Entry 4NBA (X-ray diffraction, 2.10 A resolution); this record covers chains A and D of the 6 polymer chains in the assembly.

[Chain A]
Name: Terminal oxygenase component of carbazole
Notes: EC 1.14.12.22
UniProt: Q84II6 (Q84II6_JANS3); residue numbers follow UniProt; this construct covers 1-384
Chain sequence (392 residues; each row starts with the number of its first residue):
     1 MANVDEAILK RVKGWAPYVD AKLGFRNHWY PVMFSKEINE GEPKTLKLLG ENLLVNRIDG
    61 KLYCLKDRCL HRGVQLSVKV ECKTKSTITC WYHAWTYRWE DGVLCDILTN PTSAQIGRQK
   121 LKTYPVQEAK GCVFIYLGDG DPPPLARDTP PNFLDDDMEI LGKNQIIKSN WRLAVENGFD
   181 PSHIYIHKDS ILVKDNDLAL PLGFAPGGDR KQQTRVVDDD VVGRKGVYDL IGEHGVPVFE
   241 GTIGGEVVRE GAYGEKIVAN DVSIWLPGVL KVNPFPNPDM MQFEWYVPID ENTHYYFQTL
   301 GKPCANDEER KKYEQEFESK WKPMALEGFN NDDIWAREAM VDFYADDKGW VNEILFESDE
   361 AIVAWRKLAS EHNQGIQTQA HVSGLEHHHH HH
Unresolved in the structure: 1, 390-392
Sequence notes: engineered mutation V262 (Ile in Q84II6); expression tag (385-392)
From the paper describing this entry:
  - binding site for 9H-carbazole: G178
  - binding site for 9H-carbazole: F275 (proposed by the authors, not directly observed)
  - mutagenesis - I262V: decreased catalytic activity on CAR (citing earlier work)

[Chain D]
Name: Ferredoxin CarAc
Source organism: Pseudomonas resinovorans
Notes: EC 1.14.12.22
UniProt: Q8GI16 (CARAC_PSERE); numbering as in UniProt (aligned over 1-107)
Chain sequence (115 residues; each row starts with the number of its first residue):
     1 MNQIWLKVCA ASDMQPGTIR RVNRVGAAPL AVYRVGDQFY ATEDTCTHGI ASLSEGTLDG
    61 DVIECPFHGG AFNVCTGMPA SSPCTVPLGV FEVEVKEGEV YVAGEKKLEH HHHHH
Unresolved in the structure: 1-3, 108-115
Sequence notes: expression tag (108-115)
UniProt features mapped onto this chain:
  - binding site ([2Fe-2S] cluster): C46, H48, C65, H68

[How chain A and chain D interact]
Pairs across the interface (28):
  R11(A) - P66(D)
  R11(A) - F67(D)
  R11(A) - H68(D)  hydrogen bond (side chain-backbone)
  R11(A) - G69(D)  hydrogen bond (side chain-backbone)
  R11(A) - G70(D)
  R11(A) - S82(D)  hydrogen bond (side chain-backbone)
  R11(A) - P83(D)
  V12(A) - F67(D)
  K13(A) - E64(D)  salt bridge
  K13(A) - P66(D)  hydrogen bond (backbone-backbone)
  G14(A) - P66(D)
  W15(A) - F67(D)  hydrophobic
  R210(A) - E55(D)  salt bridge
  W350(A) - H68(D)
  V351(A) - H48(D)
  V351(A) - H68(D)
  V351(A) - P83(D)
  N352(A) - H48(D)  hydrogen bond (backbone-side chain)
  N352(A) - P83(D)
  E353(A) - H48(D)  hydrogen bond (backbone-side chain)
  E353(A) - H68(D)  salt bridge
  I354(A) - H48(D)
  L355(A) - G49(D)
  L355(A) - I50(D)
  F356(A) - I50(D)
  E357(A) - I50(D)
  E360(A) - I50(D)
  V363(A) - F67(D)  hydrophobic
Also at the interface, not in a pair above, chain A (19 interface residues in all): K211, D359, K367
Also at the interface, not in a pair above, chain D (14 interface residues in all): R21, S52

[In short]
19 residues of chain A and 14 residues of chain D are in contact, with 6 hydrogen bonds and 3 salt bridges.
Among the polar pairs are K13(A)-E64(D), R210(A)-E55(D) and E353(A)-H68(D). From the paper: a binding site for
9H-carbazole at G178(A) and F275(A); I262V of chain A reduces catalytic activity on CAR.
Here chain A is Terminal oxygenase component of carbazole and chain D is Ferredoxin CarAc (Pseudomonas
resinovorans). Entry 4NBA (Carbazole-bound oxygenase with Ile262 replaced by Val and ferredoxin complex of
carbazole 1,9a-dioxygenase) was determined by X-ray diffraction together with 4NB8, 4NB9, 4NBB, 4NBC, 4NBD,
4NBE and 3 further entries from the same study.
